4EEP - chain A; structure by X-ray diffraction, 1.70 A resolution.

# Chain A
Protein: Phototropin-2
Source organism: Arabidopsis thaliana
Notes: EC 2.7.11.1; fragment: lov domain
Reference sequence: P93025 (PHOT2_ARATH); numbering as in UniProt (aligned over 385-496)
Amino-acid sequence (115 residues; numbered 382 to 496; the number before each row is that of its first residue):
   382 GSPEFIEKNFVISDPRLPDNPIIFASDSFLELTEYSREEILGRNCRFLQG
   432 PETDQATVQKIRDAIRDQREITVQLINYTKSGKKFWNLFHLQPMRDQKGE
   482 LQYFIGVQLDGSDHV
Unresolved in the structure: 382-386
Construct notes: expression tag (382-384); conflict Phe386 (Arg in P93025)
Residues lining bound ligands: FMN (flavin mononucleotide): Val392, Ser394, Asn401, Asn425, Cys426, Arg427, Leu429, Gln430, Val439, Ile442, Arg443, Ile446, Leu456, Asn458, Asn468, Phe470, Leu472, Phe485, Ile486, Gly487, Gln489
UniProt features mapped onto this chain:
  - binding site (FMN): Asn425, Arg427, Gln430, Arg443, Asn458, Asn468, Phe470, Gln489
  - modified residue: Cys426 (S-4a-FMN cysteine)
  - mutagenesis: Val392 (V392T: Red-shifted emitted light fluorescence (502 nm) but normal absorption (maximum at 447 nm); when associated with K-489), Cys426 (C426A: Severe loss of light-sensing and light-dependent autophosphorylation), Gln489 (Q489K: Blue-shifted light absorption (maximum at 441 nm) and emitted fluorescence (487 nm). Red-shifted light emitted fluorescence (502 nm) but normal absorption (maximum at 447 nm) ...)
What the authors report for this chain:
  - contacts within the chain: Ser394-Asn401 (hydrogen bond), Asp400-Arg427
  - binding site for flavin mononucleotide: Arg427, Arg443, Gln489
  - mutagenesis - N425S/Q430R: decreased binding to flavin mononucleotide

# In short
Chain A binds flavin mononucleotide. UniProt lists 8 FMN-binding residues and 3 mutagenesis sites. The paper
reports a binding site for flavin mononucleotide at Arg427, Arg443 and Gln489; N425S/Q430R reduce binding to
flavin mononucleotide.
Chain A is Phototropin-2 (Arabidopsis thaliana); the structure, Crystal structure of LOV2 domain of
Arabidopsis thaliana phototropin 2, was determined by X-ray diffraction (same publication as 4EER, 4EES, 4EET
and 4EEU).
